9B41 - chains I and R of the 24 polymer chains in the assembly; structure by electron microscopy, 3.20 A resolution.

== Chain I ==
Protein: gp19 Portal
From: Pseudomonas virus Pa193
UniProt: A0A5P1KVD8 (A0A5P1KVD8_9CAUD); residue numbers follow UniProt; this construct covers 1-765
Sequence (765 residues; row label = number of the first residue in the row):
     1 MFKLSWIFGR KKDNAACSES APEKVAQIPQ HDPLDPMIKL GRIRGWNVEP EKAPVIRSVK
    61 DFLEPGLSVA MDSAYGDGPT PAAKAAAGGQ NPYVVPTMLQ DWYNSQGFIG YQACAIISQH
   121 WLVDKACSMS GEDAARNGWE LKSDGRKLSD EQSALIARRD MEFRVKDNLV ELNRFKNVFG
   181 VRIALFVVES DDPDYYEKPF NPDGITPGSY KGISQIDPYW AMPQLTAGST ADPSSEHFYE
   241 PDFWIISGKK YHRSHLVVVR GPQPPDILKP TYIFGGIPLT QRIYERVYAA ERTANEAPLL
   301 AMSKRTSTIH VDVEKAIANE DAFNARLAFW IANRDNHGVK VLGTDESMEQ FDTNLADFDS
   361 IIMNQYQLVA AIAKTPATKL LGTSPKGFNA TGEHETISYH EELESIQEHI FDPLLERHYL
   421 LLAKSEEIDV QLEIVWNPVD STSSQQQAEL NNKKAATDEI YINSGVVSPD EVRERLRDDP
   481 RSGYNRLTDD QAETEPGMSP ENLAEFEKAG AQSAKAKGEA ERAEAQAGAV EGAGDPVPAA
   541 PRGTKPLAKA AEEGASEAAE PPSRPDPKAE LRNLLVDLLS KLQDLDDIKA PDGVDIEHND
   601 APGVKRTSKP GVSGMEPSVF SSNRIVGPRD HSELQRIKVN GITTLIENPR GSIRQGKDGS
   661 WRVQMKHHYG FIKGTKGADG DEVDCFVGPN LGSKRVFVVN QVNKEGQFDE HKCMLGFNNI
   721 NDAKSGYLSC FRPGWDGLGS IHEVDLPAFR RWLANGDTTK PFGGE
Disordered / not traced: 1-93, 529-765

== Chain R ==
Protein: gp28 Head-to-tail protein
From: Pseudomonas virus Pa193
UniProt: A0A5P1KV97 (A0A5P1KV97_9CAUD); residues 1-155 here = UniProt positions 1-155
Sequence (155 residues; numbered 1 to 155; the number before each row is that of its first residue):
     1 MVIFDEHKFR TLFPEFADPA AYPDVRLQMY FDIACEFISD RDSPYRILNG KALEACLYLL
    61 TAHLLSLSTM QVQGAAGGGV TAGGTQGGFI TSATVGEVSV AKLAPPAKNG WQWWLSGTPY
   121 GQELWALLSV KAVGGFYIGG LPERRGFRKV GGTFW

== Interface between chain I and chain R ==
Residue-residue contacts - 18 pairs, chain I then chain R:
  M98(I) - V150(R)  hydrophobic
  M98(I) - G151(R)
  D101(I) - G151(R)
  W102(I) - K149(R)  hydrogen bond (side chain-backbone)
  W102(I) - G151(R)
  W102(I) - G152(R)
  W102(I) - W155(R)
  S105(I) - G152(R)
  S105(I) - W155(R)
  Q106(I) - W155(R)
  Y284(I) - W155(R)
  E285(I) - R148(R)
  E285(I) - W155(R)  hydrogen bond
  R286(I) - R148(R)
  Y288(I) - G146(R)
  A289(I) - F147(R)  hydrophobic
  R292(I) - E143(R)  salt bridge
  E296(I) - E143(R)

== Overview ==
12 residues of chain I and 9 residues of chain R are in contact; the contacts include 2 hydrogen bonds and 1
salt bridge. Polar contacts include R292(I)-E143(R), W102(I)-K149(R) and E285(I)-W155(R).
Here chain I is gp19 Portal and chain R is gp28 Head-to-tail protein, both from Pseudomonas virus Pa193. Entry
9B41 (Pseudomonas phage Pa193 Neck (portal and head-to-tail proteins)) was determined by electron microscopy
together with 9B40 and 9B42 from the same study.
